PDB entry 5T5N | X-ray diffraction, 3.10 A resolution | chains E and F of the 15 polymer chains in the assembly

# Chain E
Molecule: bestrophin-1 (BEST1)
Organism: Gallus gallus
UniProtKB: E1C3A0 (E1C3A0_CHICK); residue numbers follow UniProt; this construct covers 2-405
Amino-acid sequence (409 residues; row label = number of the first residue in the row):
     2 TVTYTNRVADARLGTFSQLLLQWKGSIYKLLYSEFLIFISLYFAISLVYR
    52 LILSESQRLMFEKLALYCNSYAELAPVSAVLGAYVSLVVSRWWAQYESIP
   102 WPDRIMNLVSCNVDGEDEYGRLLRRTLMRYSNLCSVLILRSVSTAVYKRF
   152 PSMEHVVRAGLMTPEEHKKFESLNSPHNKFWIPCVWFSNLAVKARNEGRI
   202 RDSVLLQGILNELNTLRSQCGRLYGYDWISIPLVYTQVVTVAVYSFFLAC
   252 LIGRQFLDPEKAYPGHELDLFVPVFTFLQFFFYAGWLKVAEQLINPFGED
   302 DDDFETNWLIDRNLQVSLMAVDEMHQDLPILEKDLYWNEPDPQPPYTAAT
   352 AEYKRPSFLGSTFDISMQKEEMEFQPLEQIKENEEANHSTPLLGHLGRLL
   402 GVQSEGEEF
Disordered / not traced: 368-410
Construct notes: engineered mutation A76 (Ile in E1C3A0), A80 (Phe in E1C3A0), A84 (Phe in E1C3A0); expression tag (406-410)
Disulfides: C135-C185
Bound ions: Ca2+ site 1: A10 (shared with 4 residues of chain A); K+ site 1: L14, S18 (shared with 3 residues of chain A); K+ site 2: E35, Y245, E292 (shared with 2 residues of chain D); Ca2+ site 2: Q293, N296, D301, D304 (shared with 1 residue of chain D)
What the authors report for this chain:
  - specificity-determining residues: V205

# Chain F
Molecule: Fab antibody fragment, light chain (10D10)
Organism: Mus musculus
Notes: antibody fragment or engineered binder
Amino-acid sequence (212 residues; numbered 1 to 212; the number before each row is that of its first residue):
     1 DIQMTQSPASLSASVGETVTITCRASENIYSYLTWYQQKQGKSPQLLVYN
    51 AKTLTEGVPSRFSGSGSGTQFSLKINSLQPEDFGGYFCQHHYGTPPTFGG
   101 GTKLEVKRADAAPTVSIFPPSSEQLTSGGASVVCFLNNFYPKDINVKWKI
   151 DGSERQNGVLNSWTDQDSKDSTYSMSSTLTLTKDEYERHNSYTCEATHKT
   201 STSPIVKSFNRN
Disulfides: C23-C88, C134-C194

# How chain E and chain F interact
Pairs across the interface (13; chain E residue first):
  L336(E) - Y49(F)
  L336(E) - T53(F)
  Q344(E) - Y30(F)
  Q344(E) - S31(F)
  Q344(E) - Y32(F)  hydrogen bond (backbone-side chain)
  P345(E) - Y32(F)  hydrogen bond (backbone-side chain)
  P346(E) - Y32(F)  hydrophobic
  Y347(E) - Y32(F)
  Y347(E) - H91(F)
  A352(E) - G93(F)
  K355(E) - Y30(F)
  K355(E) - Y32(F)  hydrogen bond
  K355(E) - Y92(F)
Other interface residues (no listed pair), chain E (8 interface residues in all): Y337
Other interface residues (no listed pair), chain F (9 interface residues in all): N50

# In short
The interface between chain E and chain F involves 8 residues on one side and 9 on the other; the contacts
include 3 hydrogen bonds. Among the polar pairs are Q344(E)-Y32(F), P345(E)-Y32(F) and K355(E)-Y32(F). L14(E)
and S18(E) form the K+ site 1. The paper reports the specificity determinant V205(E).
Here chain E is bestrophin-1 (BEST1) (Gallus gallus) and chain F is Fab antibody fragment, light chain (10D10)
(Mus musculus). Entry 5T5N (Calcium-activated chloride channel bestrophin-1 (BEST1), triple mutant: I76A,
F80A, F84A; in complex with an Fab antibody ...) was determined by X-ray diffraction.
